6J0X - chains A and E; structure by X-ray diffraction, 2.31 A resolution.

[Chain A]
Molecule: Regulator of Ty1 transposition protein 107
Organism: Saccharomyces cerevisiae (strain ATCC 204508 / S288c)
Notes: fragment: NTD domain
UniProt: P38850 (RT107_YEAST); residue numbers follow UniProt; this construct covers 1-513
Chain sequence (513 residues; numbered 1 to 513; the number before each row is that of its first residue):
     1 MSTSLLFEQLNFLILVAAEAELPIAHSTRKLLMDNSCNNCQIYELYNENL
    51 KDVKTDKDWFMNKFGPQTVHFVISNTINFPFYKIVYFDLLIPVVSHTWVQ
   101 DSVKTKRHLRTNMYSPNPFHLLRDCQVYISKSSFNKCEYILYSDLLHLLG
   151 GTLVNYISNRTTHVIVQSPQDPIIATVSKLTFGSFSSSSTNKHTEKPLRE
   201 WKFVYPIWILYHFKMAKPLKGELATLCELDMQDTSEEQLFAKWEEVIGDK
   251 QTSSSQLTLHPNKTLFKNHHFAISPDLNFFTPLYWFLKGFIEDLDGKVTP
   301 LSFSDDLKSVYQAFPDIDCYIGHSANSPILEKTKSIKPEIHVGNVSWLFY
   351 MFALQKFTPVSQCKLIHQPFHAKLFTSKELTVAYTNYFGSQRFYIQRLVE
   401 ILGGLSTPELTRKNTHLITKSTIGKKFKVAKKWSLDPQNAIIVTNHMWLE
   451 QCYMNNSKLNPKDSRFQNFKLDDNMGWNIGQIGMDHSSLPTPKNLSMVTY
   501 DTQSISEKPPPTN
Disordered / not traced: 1, 182-199, 485-513
Swiss-Prot annotation at these positions:
  - modified residue: Ser304 (Phosphoserine)
From the paper describing this entry:
  - conformationally variable residues (side-chain flip): Lys373

[Chain E]
Molecule: Peptide from E3 ubiquitin-protein ligase substrate receptor MMS22
Organism: Saccharomyces cerevisiae (strain ATCC 204508 / S288c)
Notes: fragment: Rtt107 interacting motif
UniProt: Q06164 (MMS22_YEAST); residue numbers follow UniProt; this construct covers 22-37
Chain sequence (16 residues; numbered 22 to 37; the number before each row is that of its first residue):
    22 SIIYEPEFNENYLWAE

[Interface between chain A and chain E]
Contacting residue pairs (36):
  Tyr128(A) - Tyr25(E)
  Tyr128(A) - Pro27(E)
  Lys131(A) - Tyr33(E)
  Phe134(A) - Tyr33(E)  hydrogen bond (backbone-side chain)
  Asn135(A) - Tyr33(E)  hydrogen bond (backbone-side chain)
  Lys136(A) - Tyr33(E)
  Lys136(A) - Leu34(E)
  Lys136(A) - Trp35(E)
  Lys136(A) - Ala36(E)  hydrogen bond (side chain-backbone)
  Tyr139(A) - Tyr33(E)
  Asn155(A) - Pro27(E)
  Tyr156(A) - Tyr25(E)
  Ile157(A) - Ile23(E)
  Ile157(A) - Ile24(E)  hydrogen bond (backbone-backbone)
  Ile157(A) - Tyr25(E)  hydrogen bond (backbone-backbone)
  Ser158(A) - Ser22(E)
  Ser158(A) - Ile24(E)
  Asn159(A) - Ser22(E)  hydrogen bond
  Ile173(A) - Tyr25(E)  hydrophobic
  Trp201(A) - Ile24(E)
  His323(A) - Leu34(E)  hydrogen bond (side chain-backbone)
  His371(A) - Trp35(E)  hydrogen bond (backbone-side chain)
  Ala372(A) - Trp35(E)
  Lys373(A) - Glu31(E)  salt bridge
  Lys373(A) - Asn32(E)
  Lys373(A) - Trp35(E)
  Thr376(A) - Glu31(E)
  Ser377(A) - Phe29(E)
  Ser377(A) - Glu31(E)  hydrogen bond
  Glu400(A) - Leu34(E)
  Glu400(A) - Trp35(E)
  Ile401(A) - Leu34(E)  hydrophobic
  Ile401(A) - Trp35(E)
  Gly403(A) - Trp35(E)
  Gly404(A) - Phe29(E)
  Leu405(A) - Phe29(E)  hydrophobic
Also at the interface, not in a pair above, chain A (28 interface residues in all): Thr176, Val177, Leu180, Thr181
Also at the interface, not in a pair above, chain E (14 interface residues in all): Glu26, Glu37
Interface features reported in the paper:
  - interface residues, chain E: Ser22(E), Tyr33(E), Leu34(E), Trp35(E)

[Overview]
28 residues of chain A face 14 of chain E across their interface, with 9 hydrogen bonds and 1 salt bridge.
Polar contacts include Lys373(A)-Glu31(E), Phe134(A)-Tyr33(E) and Asn135(A)-Tyr33(E). The paper reports
interface residues Ser22(E), Tyr33(E) and Leu34(E) among others; conformational variability at Lys373(A).
Here chain A is Regulator of Ty1 transposition protein 107 and chain E is Peptide from E3 ubiquitin-protein
ligase substrate receptor MMS22, both from Saccharomyces cerevisiae (strain ATCC 204508 / S288c). Entry 6J0X
(Crystal Structure of Yeast Rtt107 and Mms22) was determined by X-ray diffraction together with 6J0V, 6J0W and
6J0Y from the same study.
